Entry 7OUG (electron microscopy, 3.10 A resolution); this record covers chains E and F of the 10 polymer chains in the assembly.

# Chain E
Name: Integrase
Source organism: Simian T-lymphotropic virus 1
Reference sequence: Q4QY51 (Q4QY51_9STL1); residues -2 to 297 here correspond to UniProt positions 597-896 (UniProt number = residue number + 599)
Amino-acid sequence (301 residues; row label = number of the first residue in the row; numbers below 1 keep their minus sign (Gly-3 is residue -3)):
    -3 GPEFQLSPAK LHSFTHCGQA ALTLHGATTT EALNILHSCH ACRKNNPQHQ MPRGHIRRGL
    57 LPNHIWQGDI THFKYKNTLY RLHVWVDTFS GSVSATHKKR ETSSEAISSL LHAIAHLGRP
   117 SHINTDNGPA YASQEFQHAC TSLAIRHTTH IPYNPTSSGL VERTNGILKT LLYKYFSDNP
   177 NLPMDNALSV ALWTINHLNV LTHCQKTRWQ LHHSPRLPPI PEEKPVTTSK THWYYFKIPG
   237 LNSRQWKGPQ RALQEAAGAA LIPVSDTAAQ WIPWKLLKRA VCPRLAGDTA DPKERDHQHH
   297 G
Disordered / not traced: -3 to 2, 281-297
Sequence notes: expression tag (-3, -1 to 0); engineered mutation Glu219 (Ala818 in Q4QY51)
Bound ions: Zn2+: His8, His12, Cys35, Cys38; Mg2+ site 1: Asp65, Asp122 (together with raltegravir, mk0518); Mg2+ site 2: Asp65, Glu158 (together with raltegravir, mk0518)
Residues lining bound ligands: raltegravir, mk0518: Asp65, Asp122, Asn123, Pro148, Tyr149, Pro151, Thr152, Glu158
What the authors report for this chain:
  - catalytic residues: Asp65, Asp122, Glu158
  - Mg2+ coordination: Asp122
  - mutagenesis - P214D, A219E: increased binding to Isoform 3 of PC4 and SFRS1-interacting protein, Isoform Gamma-2 of Serine/threonine-protein phosphatase 2A 56 kDa regulatory subunit gamma isoform (chain F)

# Chain F
Name: Isoform 3 of PC4 and SFRS1-interacting protein, Isoform Gamma-2 of Serine/threonine-protein phosphatase 2A 56 kDa regulatory subunit gamma isoform
Source organism: Homo sapiens
Reference sequence: chimeric construct of O75475, Q13362: residues -315 to 9 from O75475 (PSIP1_HUMAN), isoform O75475-3 positions 1-325 (UniProt number = residue number + 316); residues 11-380 from Q13362 positions 11-380 (same numbers)
Amino-acid sequence (697 residues; row label = number of the first residue in the row; numbers below 1 keep their minus sign (Ser-316 is residue -316)):
  -316 SMTRDFKPGD LIFAKMKGYP HWPARVDEVP DGAVKPPTNK LPIFFFGTHE TAFLGPKDIF
  -256 PYSENKEKYG KPNKRKGFNE GLWEIDNNPK VKFSSQQAAT KQSNASSDVE VEEKETSVSK
  -196 EDTDHEEKAS NEDVTKAVDI TTPKAARRGR KRKAEKQVET EEAGVVTTAT ASVNLKVSPK
  -136 RGRPAATEVK IPKPRGRPKM VKQPCPSESD IITEEDKSKK KGQEEKQPKK QPKKDEEGQK
   -76 EEDKPRKEPD KKEGKKEVES KRKNLAKTGV TSTSDSEEEG DDQEGEKKRK GGRNFQTAHR
   -16 RNMLKGQHEK EAADRKRKQE EQMETEFMVV DAANSNGPFQ PVVLLHIRDV PPADQEKLFI
    44 QKLRQCCVLF DFVSDPLSDL KWKEVKRAAL SEMVEYITHN RNVITEPIYP EVVHMFAVNM
   104 FRTLPPSSNP TGAEFDPEED EPTLEAAWPH LQLVYEFFLR FLESPDFQPN IAKKYIDQKF
   164 VLQLLELFDS EDPRERDFLK TTLHRIYGKF LGLRAYIRKQ INNIFYRFIY ETEHHNGIAE
   224 LLEILGSIIN GFALPLKEEH KIFLLKVLLP LHKVKSLSVY HPQLAYCVVQ FLEKDSTLTE
   284 PVVMALLKYW PKTHSPKEVM FLNELEEILD VIEPSEFVKI MEPLFRQLAK CVSSPHFQVA
   344 ERALYYWNNE YIMSLISDNA AKILPIMFPS LYRNSKT
Disordered / not traced: -316 to 26, 113-123, 334-380
Sequence notes: expression tag (-316); linker (10)
Swiss-Prot annotation at these positions:
  - motif: Arg-170 to Gln-160 (Nuclear localization signal)
  - modified residue: Ser-214 (Phosphoserine), Ser-211 (Phosphoserine), Ser-210 (Phosphoserine), Thr-201 (Phosphothreonine), Thr-194 (Phosphothreonine), Ser-187 (Phosphoserine), Thr-175 (Phosphothreonine), Thr-149 (Phosphothreonine), Ser-139 (Phosphoserine), Ser-110 (Phosphoserine), Ser-45 (Phosphoserine), Thr-44 (Phosphothreonine), Ser-43 (Phosphoserine), Ser-41 (Phosphoserine)
  - cross-link: Lys-241 (Glycyl lysine isopeptide (Lys-Gly) (interchain with G-Cter in SUMO2))

# How chain E and chain F interact
Pairs across the interface (7; chain E residue first):
  Leu213(E) with Glu139(F); Arg143(F)
  Pro215(E) with Thr81(F); His82(F)
  Pro217(E) with His82(F)
  Glu218(E) with Arg31(F), salt bridge; Glu78(F)
Interface residues without a listed pair, chain E (6 interface residues in all): Pro214, Ile216

# Overview
Chain E and chain F each contribute 6 residues to their interface; the contacts include 1 salt bridge. The
salt-bridged pair is Glu218(E)-Arg31(F). The paper reports catalytic residues Asp65(E), Asp122(E) and
Glu158(E); P214D and A219E of chain E increase binding to Isoform 3 of PC4 and SFRS1-interacting protein,
Isoform Gamma-2 of Serine/threonine-protein phosphatase 2A 56 kDa regulatory subunit gamma isoform (chain F).
Here chain E is Integrase (Simian T-lymphotropic virus 1) and chain F is Isoform 3 of PC4 and
SFRS1-interacting protein, Isoform Gamma-2 of Serine/threonine-protein phosphatase 2A 56 kDa regulatory
subunit gamma isoform (Homo sapiens). Entry 7OUG (STLV-1 intasome:B56 in complex with the strand-transfer
inhibitor raltegravir) was determined by electron microscopy, deposited together with 7OUF and 7OUH.
